PDB entry 2A5Y | X-ray diffraction, 2.60 A resolution | chains A and B of the 3 polymer chains in the assembly

Chain A:
Protein: Apoptosis regulator ced-9
Source organism: Caenorhabditis elegans
UniProt: P41958 (CED9_CAEEL); residues 48-251 here = UniProt positions 48-251
Sequence (204 residues; each row starts with the number of its first residue):
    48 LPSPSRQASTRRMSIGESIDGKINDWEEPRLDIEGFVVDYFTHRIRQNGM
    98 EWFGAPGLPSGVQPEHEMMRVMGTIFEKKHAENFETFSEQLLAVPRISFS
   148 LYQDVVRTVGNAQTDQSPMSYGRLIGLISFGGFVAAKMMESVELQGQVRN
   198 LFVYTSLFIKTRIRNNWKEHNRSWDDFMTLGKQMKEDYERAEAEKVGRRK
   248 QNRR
Disordered / not traced: 48-66, 161-162, 242-251
Construct notes: engineered mutation Ser107 (Cys in P41958), Ser135 (Cys in P41958), Ser164 (Cys in P41958)
Swiss-Prot annotation at these positions:
  - motif: Ile80 to Trp99 (BH4), Gln160 to Gly179 (BH1), Asn213 to Lys229 (BH2)
  - mutagenesis: Tyr149 (Y149N: In n1653; no effect on the interaction with ced-4. Normal elimination of presynaptic components in RME neurons in adults ...), Asn158 to Gln160 (Significantly reduced interaction with drp-1 in vitro), Gly169 (G169E: In n1950; gain of function mutant. No effect on the interaction with ced-4. Impaired elimination of presynaptic components in RME neurons in adults ...), Arg211 to Asn212 (Significantly reduced interaction with drp-1 in vitro)

Chain B:
Protein: ced-4
Source organism: Caenorhabditis elegans
UniProt: P30429 (CED4_CAEEL); residue numbers follow UniProt; this construct covers 1-549
Sequence (549 residues; row label = number of the first residue in the row):
     1 MLCEIECRALSTAHTRLIHDFEPRDALTYLEGKNIFTEDHSELISKMSTR
    51 LERIANFLRIYRRQASELGPLIDFFNYNNQSHLADFLEDYIDFAINEPDL
   101 LRPVVIAPQFSRQMLDRKLLLGNVPKQMTCYIREYHVDRVIKKLDEMCDL
   151 DSFFLFLHGRAGSGKSVIASQALSKSDQLIGINYDSIVWLKDSGTAPKST
   201 FDLFTDILLMLKSEDDLLNFPSVEHVTSVVLKRMICNALIDRPNTLFVFD
   251 DVVQEETIRWAQELRLRCLVTTRDVEISNAASQTCEFIEVTSLEIDECYD
   301 FLEAYGMPMPVGEKEEDVLNKTIELSSGNPATLMMFFKSCEPKTFEKMAQ
   351 LNNKLESRGLVGVECITPYSYKSLAMALQRCVEVLSDEDRSALAFAVVMP
   401 PGVDIPVKLWSCVIPVDICSNEEEQLDDEVADRLKRLSKRGALLSGKRMP
   451 VLTFKIDHIIHMFLKHVVDAQTIANGISILEQRLLEIGNNNVSVPERHIP
   501 SHFQKFRRSSASEMYPKTTEETVIRPEDFPKFMQLHQKFYDSLKNFACC
Disordered / not traced: 311-312, 417-423, 488-520, 544-549
Swiss-Prot annotation at these positions:
  - binding site (ATP): Tyr131, Gly162, Gly164, Lys165, Ser166, Val167, Arg273, Thr367, Tyr369
  - binding site (Mg(2+)): Ser166
  - mutagenesis: Gln80 to Cys549 (In n1162; reduces the number of apoptotic corpses and restores the number of male tail rays in an icd-1 RNAi background), Val230 (V230D: Loss of dimerization without affecting interaction with ced-9, loss of ced-3 activation and severe reduction in the number of cell corpses in embryos in a ced-1 mutant background ...), Arg233 (R233E: Severe reduction in the number of cell corpses in embryos in a ced-1 mutant background ...), Met234 (M234E: Loss of dimerization without affecting interaction with ced-9, loss of ced-3 activation and severe reduction in the number of cell corpses in embryos in a ced-1 mutant background ...), Asp250 to Asp251 (Severe reduction in the number of cell corpses in embryos in a ced-1 mutant background), Ile258 (I258N: In n1948; no effect on the interaction with mac-1), Ala394 (A394W: Reduced interaction with ced-3)
Metal / ion sites: Mg2+: Ser166 (together with ATP)
Small-molecule neighbours: ATP (adenosine-5'-triphosphate): Met128, Tyr131, Arg160, Ala161, Gly162, Ser163, Gly164, Lys165, Ser166, Val167, Gln171, Arg273, Phe301, Tyr305, Pro330, Ala331, Met334, Thr367, Pro368, Tyr369, Tyr371
From the paper describing this entry:
  - mutagenesis - V230D/R233E/M234E: abolished binding to ced-4 (chain B)
  - mutagenesis - V230D/R233E/M234E: decreased signaling (ced-4 rescue activity)
  - binding site for ATP: Tyr131, Lys165, Arg273, Tyr369
  - Mg2+ coordination: Ser166
  - contacts within the chain: Asp251-Arg380
  - self-association interface (contacts with another copy of this molecule): Val230
  - mutagenesis - L209E/L217E/L218E: abolished binding to CED-4 tetramerization

Chain A / chain B interface:
Contacting residue pairs (66; chain A residue first):
  Asp67(A) with Arg24(B), salt bridge; Ser48(B), hydrogen bond (backbone-backbone); Arg53(B), hydrogen bond (backbone-side chain)
  Gly68(A) with Ser48(B); Thr49(B)
  Lys69(A) with Arg50(B)
  Ile70(A) with Ile18(B), hydrophobic; Arg50(B)
  Asn71(A) with Thr49(B), hydrogen bond
  Glu74(A) with Thr49(B); Leu51(B); Glu52(B)
  Pro76(A) with Arg117(B)
  Asp79(A) with Arg117(B), salt bridge
  Glu81(A) with Leu120(B); Leu121(B)
  Gly82(A) with Leu120(B)
  Val85(A) with Leu120(B), hydrophobic
  Phe100(A) with Thr367(B); Pro368(B), hydrophobic
  Gly101(A) with Pro125(B)
  Ala102(A) with Pro125(B); Lys126(B), hydrogen bond (backbone-backbone)
  Pro103(A) with Val124(B); Lys126(B)
  Gly104(A) with Leu120(B)
  Pro106(A) with Gln113(B); Asp116(B); Arg117(B); Leu120(B)
  Ser107(A) with Gln113(B), hydrogen bond
  Arg143(A) with Asp202(B); Asp206(B), salt bridge
  Phe146(A) with Leu209(B), hydrophobic; Phe220(B), hydrophobic
  Arg154(A) with Leu218(B)
  Val189(A) with Ser370(B)
  Gln192(A) with Ser370(B)
  Arg196(A) with Asn123(B), hydrogen bond (side chain-backbone); Pro125(B); Trp189(B)
  Asn197(A) with Asp206(B)
  Phe199(A) with Asn123(B)
  Val200(A) with Asn123(B); Met210(B), hydrophobic
  Tyr201(A) with Asp206(B), hydrogen bond; Leu209(B), hydrophobic
  Leu204(A) with Leu209(B), hydrophobic; Ser213(B); Leu217(B), hydrophobic
  Lys207(A) with Ser213(B), hydrogen bond (side chain-backbone); Glu214(B), salt bridge
  Thr208(A) with Asp215(B); Asp216(B); Leu217(B); Leu218(B)
  Arg209(A) with Leu218(B)
  Arg211(A) with Glu52(B); Ser213(B); Glu214(B); Asp215(B), hydrogen bond (side chain-backbone)
  Asn212(A) with Met47(B); Ser48(B), hydrogen bond (side chain-backbone); Glu52(B)
  Lys215(A) with Ser48(B)
  Glu216(A) with Ser48(B)
Interface residues without a listed pair, chain A (40 interface residues in all): Trp73, Ser147, Gln150, Gly193
Interface residues without a listed pair, chain B (37 interface residues in all): Lys191, Leu203, Ser222, Tyr371
The authors on this interface:
  - residue pairs: Asp67(A)-Arg24(B), Asp79(A)-Arg117(B), Arg211(A)-Glu214(B) (backbone contact), Arg211(A)-Asp215(B) (hydrogen bond), Asn212(A)-Glu52(B) (hydrogen bond)
  - interface residues, chain A: Asp67(A), Arg143(A), Tyr201(A)

Overview:
Chain A and chain B form an interface of 40 and 37 residues respectively, with 10 hydrogen bonds and 4 salt
bridges. Polar pairs include Asp67(A)-Arg24(B), Asp79(A)-Arg117(B) and Arg143(A)-Asp206(B). The authors report
contacts between Asp67(A) and Arg24(B) and Asp79(A) and Arg117(B); a backbone contact between Arg211(A) and
Glu214(B); hydrogen bonds between Arg211(A) and Asp215(B) and Asn212(A) and Glu52(B). The paper reports a
binding site for ATP at Tyr131(B), Lys165(B) and Arg273(B) among others; V230D/R233E/M234E of chain B abolish
binding to ced-4 (chain B).
Chain A is Apoptosis regulator ced-9 and chain B is ced-4, both from Caenorhabditis elegans; the structure,
Structure of a CED-4/CED-9 complex, was determined by X-ray diffraction.
